PDB entry 3F2C | X-ray diffraction, 2.50 A resolution | chains A and P of the 3 polymer chains in the assembly

== Chain A ==
Molecule: Geobacillus kaustophilus DNA polc
From: Geobacillus kaustophilus
Notes: EC 2.7.7.7; fragment: gkapolc, delta 1-227, delta 412-617
Reference sequence: Q5L0J3 (Q5L0J3_GEOKA); the construct has insertions or renumbered stretches relative to UniProt, so the offset changes along the chain: 228-424 = UniProt 227-423; 618-1444 = UniProt 618-1444
Amino-acid sequence (1041 residues; row label = number of the first residue in the row; note: 188 numbers in that range are skipped by the numbering (no residue carries them; nothing is unmodelled there)):
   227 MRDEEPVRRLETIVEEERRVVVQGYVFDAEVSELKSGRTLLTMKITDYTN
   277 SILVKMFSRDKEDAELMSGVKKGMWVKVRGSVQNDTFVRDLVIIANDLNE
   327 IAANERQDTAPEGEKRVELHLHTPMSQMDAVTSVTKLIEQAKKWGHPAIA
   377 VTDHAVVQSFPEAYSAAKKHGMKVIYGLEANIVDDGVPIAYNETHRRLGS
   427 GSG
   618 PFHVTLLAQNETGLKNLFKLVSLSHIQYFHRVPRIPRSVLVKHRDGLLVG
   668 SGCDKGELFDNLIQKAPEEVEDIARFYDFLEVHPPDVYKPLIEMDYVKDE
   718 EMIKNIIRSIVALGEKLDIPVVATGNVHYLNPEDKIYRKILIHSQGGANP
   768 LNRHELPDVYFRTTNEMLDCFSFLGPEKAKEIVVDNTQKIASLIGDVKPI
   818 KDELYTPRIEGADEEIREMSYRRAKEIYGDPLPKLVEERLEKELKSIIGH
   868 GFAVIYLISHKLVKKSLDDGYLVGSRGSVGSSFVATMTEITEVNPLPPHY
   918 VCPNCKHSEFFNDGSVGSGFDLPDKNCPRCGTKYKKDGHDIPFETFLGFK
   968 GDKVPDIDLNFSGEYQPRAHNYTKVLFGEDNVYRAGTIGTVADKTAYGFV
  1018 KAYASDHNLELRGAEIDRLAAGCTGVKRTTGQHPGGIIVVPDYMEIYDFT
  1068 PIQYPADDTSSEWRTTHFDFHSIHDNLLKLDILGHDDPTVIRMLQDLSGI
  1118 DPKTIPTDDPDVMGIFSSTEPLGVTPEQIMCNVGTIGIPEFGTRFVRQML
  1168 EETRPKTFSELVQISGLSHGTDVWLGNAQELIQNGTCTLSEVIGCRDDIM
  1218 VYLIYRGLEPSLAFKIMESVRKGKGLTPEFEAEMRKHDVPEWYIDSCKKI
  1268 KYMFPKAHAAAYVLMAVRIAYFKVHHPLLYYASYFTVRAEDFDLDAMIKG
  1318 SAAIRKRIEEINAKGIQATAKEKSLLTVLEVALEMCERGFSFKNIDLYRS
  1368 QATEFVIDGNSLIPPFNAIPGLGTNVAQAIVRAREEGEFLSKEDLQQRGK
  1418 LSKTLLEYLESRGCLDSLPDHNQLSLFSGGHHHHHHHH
Disordered / not traced: 227-232, 412-429, 679-686, 709-713, 1445-1455
Sequence notes: expression tag (227, 1445-1455); linker (425-429)
Bound ions: Mn2+ site 1: His346, His348, Glu405, Asn743; Mn2+ site 2: His620, Cys670; Zn2+: Cys919, Cys922, Cys944, Cys947; Mn2+ site 3: Asp973, Asp975 (together with 2'-deoxyguanosine-5'-triphosphate)
Small-molecule neighbours: 2'-deoxyguanosine-5'-triphosphate (DGT): Arg893, Gly894, Ser895, Thr962, Phe963, Lys970, Pro972, Asp973, Asp975, Asp1098, His1186, Arg1213, Arg1238, Tyr1269, Phe1271, Pro1272, His1275
What the authors report for this chain:
  - catalytic residues: Asp1098 (proposed by the authors, not directly observed)
  - specificity-determining residues: His1275 (proposed by the authors, not directly observed)

== Chain P ==
Molecule: 17-nt DNA strand
Sequence (17 nucleotides; numbered 1 to 17; the number before each row is that of its first residue):
     1 CAGTGAGACGGGCAACC
Disordered / not traced: 1-4

== Chain A / chain P interface ==
Contacting residue pairs - 26 pairs, chain A then chain P:
  Arg893(A) - DC17(P)  hydrogen bond to the base
  Thr1004(A) - DA15(P)  phosphate contact
  Thr1004(A) - DC16(P)  sugar contact
  Ile1005(A) - DA15(P)  phosphate contact
  Gly1006(A) - DA15(P)  phosphate contact
  Thr1007(A) - DA14(P)  phosphate contact
  Thr1007(A) - DA15(P)  hydrogen bond to the phosphate
  Ala1009(A) - DA14(P)  hydrogen bond to the phosphate
  Lys1011(A) - DC13(P)  phosphate contact
  Lys1011(A) - DA14(P)  phosphate contact
  Thr1012(A) - DC13(P)  hydrogen bond to the phosphate
  Thr1012(A) - DA14(P)  hydrogen bond to the phosphate
  His1050(A) - DC16(P)  hydrogen bond to the phosphate
  His1050(A) - DC17(P)  salt bridge to the phosphate
  Pro1051(A) - DC16(P)  sugar contact
  Asp1086(A) - DC16(P)  phosphate contact
  Phe1087(A) - DC17(P)  phosphate contact
  Lys1096(A) - DC17(P)  salt bridge to the phosphate
  Asp1098(A) - DC17(P)  sugar contact
  Lys1338(A) - DG11(P)  sugar contact
  Lys1338(A) - DG12(P)  salt bridge to the phosphate
  Gly1388(A) - DC9(P)  sugar contact
  Gly1388(A) - DG10(P)  hydrogen bond to the phosphate
  Gly1390(A) - DC9(P)  hydrogen bond to the phosphate
  Asn1392(A) - DC9(P)  phosphate contact
  Val1393(A) - DC9(P)  phosphate contact
Interface residues without a listed pair, chain A (28 interface residues in all): Asp975, Val1008, Asp1010, Leu1100, Asp1308, Ile1386, Pro1387, Leu1389, Thr1391

== Overview ==
28 residues of chain A face 9 of chain P across their interface; the contacts include 8 hydrogen bonds and 3
salt bridges. Polar contacts include Arg893(A)-DC17(P), Thr1007(A)-DA15(P) and Ala1009(A)-DA14(P). Chain A
binds 2'-deoxyguanosine-5'-triphosphate. Asp973(A) and Asp975(A) coordinate Mn2+ site 3. The paper reports the
catalytic residue Asp1098(A); the specificity determinant His1275(A).
Chain A is Geobacillus kaustophilus DNA polc (Geobacillus kaustophilus) and chain P is a 17-nt DNA strand; the
structure, DNA Polymerase PolC from Geobacillus kaustophilus complex with DNA, dGTP and Mn, was determined by
X-ray diffraction (same publication as 3F2B and 3F2D).
